PDB entry 1GGH | X-ray diffraction, 2.15 A resolution | chains A and B of the 4 polymer chains in the assembly

Chain A (and B):
Protein: Catalase hpii
Organism: Escherichia coli
Notes: EC 1.11.1.6; chain B of this document is another copy of the same molecule, construct and numbering; everything in this record applies to it too
UniProtKB: P21179 (CATE_ECOLI); residues 1-753 here = UniProt positions 1-753
Chain sequence (753 residues; row label = number of the first residue in the row):
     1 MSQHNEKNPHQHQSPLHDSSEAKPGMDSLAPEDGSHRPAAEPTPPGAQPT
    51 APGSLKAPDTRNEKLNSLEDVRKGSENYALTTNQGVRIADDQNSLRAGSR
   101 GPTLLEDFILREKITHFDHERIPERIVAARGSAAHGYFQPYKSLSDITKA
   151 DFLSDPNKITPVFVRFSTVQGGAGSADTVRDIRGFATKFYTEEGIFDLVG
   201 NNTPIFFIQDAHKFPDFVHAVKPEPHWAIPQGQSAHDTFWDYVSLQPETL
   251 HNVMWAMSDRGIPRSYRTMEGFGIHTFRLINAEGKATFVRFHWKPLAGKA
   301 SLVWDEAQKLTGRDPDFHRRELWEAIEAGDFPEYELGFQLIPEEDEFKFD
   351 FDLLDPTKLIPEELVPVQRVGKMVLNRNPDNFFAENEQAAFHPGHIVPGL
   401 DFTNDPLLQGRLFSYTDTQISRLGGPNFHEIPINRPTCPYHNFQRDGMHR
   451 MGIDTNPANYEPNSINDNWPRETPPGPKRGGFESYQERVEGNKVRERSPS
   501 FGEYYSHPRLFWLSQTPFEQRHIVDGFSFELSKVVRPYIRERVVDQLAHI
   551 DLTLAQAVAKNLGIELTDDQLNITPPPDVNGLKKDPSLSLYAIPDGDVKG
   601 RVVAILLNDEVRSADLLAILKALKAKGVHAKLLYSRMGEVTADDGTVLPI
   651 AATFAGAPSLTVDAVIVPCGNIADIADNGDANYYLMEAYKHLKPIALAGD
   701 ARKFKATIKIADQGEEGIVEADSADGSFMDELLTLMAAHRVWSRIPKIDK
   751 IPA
Disordered / not traced: 1-26
Differences from the reference sequence: engineered mutation A128 (His in P21179)
Bound ions: heme Fe near Y415 (its only coordinating residue here)
Ligand contacts: heme (HEM): R125, I126, V127, A128, R165, S167, G184, F185, A186, V199, G200, N201, F206, A211, F214, I274, H275, A389, A390, F391, L407, G410, R411, S414, Y415, T418, Q419, R422
What the authors report for this chain:
  - mutagenesis - H128A: abolished catalytic activity
  - binding site for heme: Q419
  - conformationally variable residues (side-chain flip): H392
  - catalytic residues: N201 (citing earlier work)

Chain A / chain B interface:
Pairs across the interface - 87 pairs, chain A then chain B:
  P102(A) - L104(B)  hydrophobic
  P102(A) - E106(B)
  T103(A) - L104(B)
  T103(A) - L105(B)  hydrogen bond (backbone-backbone)
  L104(A) - P102(B)  hydrophobic
  L104(A) - T103(B)
  L104(A) - L104(B)  hydrophobic
  L105(A) - T103(B)  hydrogen bond (backbone-backbone)
  L105(A) - L105(B)  hydrophobic
  E106(A) - P102(B)
  K213(A) - E461(B)  salt bridge
  K213(A) - P462(B)
  D216(A) - Y460(B)
  D216(A) - E461(B)  hydrogen bond (side chain-backbone)
  H219(A) - F443(B)  hydrogen bond (side chain-backbone)
  H219(A) - N459(B)  hydrogen bond (side chain-backbone)
  A220(A) - Y460(B)  hydrophobic
  P225(A) - N459(B)
  T238(A) - Y460(B)
  T238(A) - I465(B)
  D241(A) - Y460(B)  hydrogen bond
  D241(A) - N463(B)
  D241(A) - S464(B)  hydrogen bond
  D241(A) - I465(B)
  Y242(A) - Y460(B)  hydrophobic
  Y242(A) - E461(B)
  L245(A) - P462(B)
  L245(A) - N463(B)
  L245(A) - S464(B)
  Q246(A) - P462(B)
  N404(A) - K493(B)  hydrogen bond
  F413(A) - F413(B)  hydrophobic
  F443(A) - H219(B)  hydrogen bond (backbone-side chain)
  N459(A) - H219(B)  hydrogen bond (backbone-side chain)
  N459(A) - P225(B)
  Y460(A) - D216(B)
  Y460(A) - T238(B)
  Y460(A) - D241(B)  hydrogen bond
  E461(A) - K213(B)  salt bridge
  E461(A) - D216(B)  hydrogen bond (backbone-side chain)
  E461(A) - Y242(B)
  P462(A) - K213(B)
  P462(A) - L245(B)
  P462(A) - Q246(B)
  N463(A) - D241(B)
  N463(A) - L245(B)
  S464(A) - D241(B)  hydrogen bond
  S464(A) - L245(B)
  S464(A) - Y538(B)  hydrogen bond
  S464(A) - R542(B)
  I465(A) - T238(B)
  I465(A) - D241(B)
  I465(A) - R536(B)
  I465(A) - Y538(B)
  S484(A) - R495(B)  hydrogen bond
  Y485(A) - K493(B)
  Q486(A) - N492(B)  hydrogen bond (backbone-side chain)
  Q486(A) - K493(B)
  Q486(A) - V494(B)
  E487(A) - G491(B)
  E487(A) - N492(B)
  E487(A) - K493(B)  salt bridge
  R488(A) - E490(B)
  R488(A) - G491(B)
  R488(A) - N492(B)  hydrogen bond
  V489(A) - V489(B)
  V489(A) - E490(B)
  V489(A) - G491(B)  hydrogen bond (backbone-backbone)
  V489(A) - K493(B)
  E490(A) - V489(B)
  E490(A) - E490(B)
  G491(A) - R488(B)
  G491(A) - V489(B)  hydrogen bond (backbone-backbone)
  N492(A) - Q486(B)  hydrogen bond (side chain-backbone)
  N492(A) - E487(B)
  N492(A) - R488(B)  hydrogen bond
  K493(A) - N404(B)  hydrogen bond
  K493(A) - Y485(B)
  K493(A) - Q486(B)
  K493(A) - E487(B)  salt bridge
  K493(A) - V489(B)
  V494(A) - Q486(B)
  R495(A) - S484(B)  hydrogen bond
  R536(A) - I465(B)
  Y538(A) - S464(B)  hydrogen bond
  Y538(A) - I465(B)
  R542(A) - S464(B)
Interface residues without a listed pair, chain A (46 interface residues in all): L110, Q444, R445, P457, F482, I539
Interface residues without a listed pair, chain B (45 interface residues in all): L110, R111, A220, R445, P457, F482

In short:
Chain A and chain B form an interface of 46 and 45 residues respectively; the contacts include 24 hydrogen
bonds and 4 salt bridges. Polar contacts include K213(A)-E461(B), E487(A)-K493(B) and D216(A)-E461(B). Ligands
of chain A: heme. From the paper: the catalytic residue N201(A); H128A of chain A abolishes catalytic
activity.
Chain A and chain B are both Catalase hpii (Escherichia coli); the structure, Crystal structure of catalase
hpii from escherichia coli, his128ala variant, was determined by X-ray diffraction, deposited together with
1GGE, 1GGF, 1GGJ, 1GGK and 1GG9.
